9DU2 - chains A and B; structure by X-ray diffraction, 1.86 A resolution.

[Chain A (and B)]
Protein: 3C-like proteinase nsp5
Organism: Severe acute respiratory syndrome coronavirus 2
Notes: EC 3.4.22.69; chain B of this document is another copy of the same molecule, construct and numbering; everything in this record applies to it too
Reference sequence: P0DTD1 (R1AB_SARS2); residues 1-306 here correspond to UniProt positions 3264-3569 (UniProt number = residue number + 3263)
Sequence (315 residues; each row starts with the number of its first residue; numbering starts at 0):
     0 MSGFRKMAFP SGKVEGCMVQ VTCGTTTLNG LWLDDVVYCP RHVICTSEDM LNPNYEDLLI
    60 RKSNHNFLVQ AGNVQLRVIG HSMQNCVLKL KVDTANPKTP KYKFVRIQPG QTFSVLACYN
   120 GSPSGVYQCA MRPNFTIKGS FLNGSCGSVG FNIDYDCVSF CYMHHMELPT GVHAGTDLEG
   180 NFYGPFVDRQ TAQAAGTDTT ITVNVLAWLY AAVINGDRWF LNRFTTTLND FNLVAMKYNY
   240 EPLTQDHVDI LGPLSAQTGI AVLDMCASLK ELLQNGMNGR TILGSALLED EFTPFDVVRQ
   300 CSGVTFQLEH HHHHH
Not modelled in the structure: 0, 302-314
Glycans and other covalent adducts: compound A1BCY linked to Cys145
Construct notes: initiating methionine (0); expression tag (307-314)
Residues lining bound ligands: A1BCY (N-[(2S)-3-cyclopropyl-1-{[(1Z,2S)-1-imino-4-(methanesulfonyl)butan-2-yl]amino}-1-oxopropan-2-yl]-4-methoxy-1H-indole-2-carboxamide): His41, Met49, Tyr54, Phe140, Leu141, Asn142, Gly143, Ser144, His163, His164, Met165, Glu166, Leu167, Pro168, His172, Asp187, Arg188, Gln189, Thr190, Ala191
Curated features (UniProtKB/Swiss-Prot):
  - active site: His41 (For 3CL-PRO activity), Cys145 (Nucleophile)
  - site: Gln306 (Cleavage)
  - cross-link (Glycyl lysine isopeptide (Lys-Gly)): Lys5 (interchain with G-Cter in ubiquitin), Lys90 (interchain with G-Cter in ubiquitin)
Reported in the primary citation:
  - binding site for A1BCY: Ser144, Cys145, His163

[How chain A and chain B interact]
Contacting residue pairs - 70 pairs, chain A then chain B:
  Ser1(A) with Gly138(B); Ser139(B); Phe140(B), hydrogen bond (backbone-backbone); Glu166(B), hydrogen bond (backbone-side chain); His172(B), hydrogen bond (backbone-side chain)
  Gly2(A) with Gly138(B); Ser139(B), hydrogen bond (backbone-side chain)
  Arg4(A) with Lys5(B); Tyr126(B); Gln127(B), hydrogen bond (side chain-backbone); Cys128(B); Lys137(B), hydrogen bond (side chain-backbone); Gly138(B); Ser139(B)
  Lys5(A) with Tyr126(B)
  Met6(A) with Gly124(B); Val125(B); Tyr126(B), hydrophobic; Ser139(B)
  Ala7(A) with Gly124(B); Val125(B), hydrogen bond (backbone-backbone)
  Phe8(A) with Val125(B)
  Pro9(A) with Ser10(B); Glu14(B); Pro122(B), hydrophobic; Ser123(B); Gly124(B)
  Ser10(A) with Pro9(B); Ser10(B), hydrogen bond (backbone-side chain); Glu14(B), hydrogen bond (backbone-side chain)
  Gly11(A) with Gly11(B); Glu14(B), hydrogen bond (backbone-side chain)
  Glu14(A) with Pro9(B); Ser10(B), hydrogen bond (side chain-backbone); Gly11(B), hydrogen bond (side chain-backbone)
  Pro122(A) with Pro9(B), hydrophobic
  Ser123(A) with Pro9(B)
  Gly124(A) with Met6(B); Ala7(B); Pro9(B)
  Val125(A) with Met6(B); Ala7(B), hydrogen bond (backbone-backbone); Phe8(B); Val125(B), hydrophobic
  Tyr126(A) with Arg4(B); Lys5(B); Met6(B), hydrophobic
  Gln127(A) with Arg4(B), hydrogen bond (backbone-side chain)
  Cys128(A) with Arg4(B)
  Lys137(A) with Arg4(B), hydrogen bond (backbone-side chain)
  Gly138(A) with Ser1(B); Gly2(B); Phe3(B)
  Ser139(A) with Ser1(B); Gly2(B), hydrogen bond (side chain-backbone); Arg4(B); Met6(B); Gln299(B), hydrogen bond
  Phe140(A) with Ser1(B), hydrogen bond (backbone-backbone)
  Leu141(A) with Gln299(B); Ser301(B)
  Glu166(A) with Ser1(B), hydrogen bond
  Gly170(A) with Ser1(B)
  His172(A) with Ser1(B), hydrogen bond (side chain-backbone)
  Leu286(A) with Ala285(B), hydrophobic
  Glu290(A) with Arg4(B), salt bridge
  Arg298(A) with Leu141(B)
  Gln299(A) with Ser139(B), hydrogen bond; Leu141(B)
  Ser301(A) with Leu141(B)
Interface residues without a listed pair, chain A (34 interface residues in all): Phe3, Lys12, Leu115
Interface residues without a listed pair, chain B (37 interface residues in all): Lys12, Leu115, Gly170, Thr280, Gly283, Glu290, Arg298, Cys300

[Summary]
34 residues of chain A face 37 of chain B across their interface, with 21 hydrogen bonds and 1 salt bridge.
Among the polar pairs are Glu290(A)-Arg4(B), Ser1(A)-Glu166(B) and Ser1(A)-His172(B). Covalently linked
compound A1BCY: at Cys145(A). The paper reports a binding site for A1BCY at Ser144(A), Cys145(A) and
His163(A).
Chain A and chain B are both 3C-like proteinase nsp5 (Severe acute respiratory syndrome coronavirus 2); the
structure, SARS-CoV-2 Mpro in complex with compound 7, was determined by X-ray diffraction (same publication
as 9DTZ, 9DU3 and 9DU4).
